Entry 6GRY (X-ray diffraction, 2.00 A resolution); this record covers chain A.

# Chain A
Protein: Putative acetyl xylan esterase
Source organism: Candidatus Solibacter usitatus
Notes: EC 3.1.1.-
UniProt: Q01YM8 (Q01YM8_SOLUE); residues 23-417 here = UniProt positions 23-417
Sequence (397 residues; each row starts with the number of its first residue):
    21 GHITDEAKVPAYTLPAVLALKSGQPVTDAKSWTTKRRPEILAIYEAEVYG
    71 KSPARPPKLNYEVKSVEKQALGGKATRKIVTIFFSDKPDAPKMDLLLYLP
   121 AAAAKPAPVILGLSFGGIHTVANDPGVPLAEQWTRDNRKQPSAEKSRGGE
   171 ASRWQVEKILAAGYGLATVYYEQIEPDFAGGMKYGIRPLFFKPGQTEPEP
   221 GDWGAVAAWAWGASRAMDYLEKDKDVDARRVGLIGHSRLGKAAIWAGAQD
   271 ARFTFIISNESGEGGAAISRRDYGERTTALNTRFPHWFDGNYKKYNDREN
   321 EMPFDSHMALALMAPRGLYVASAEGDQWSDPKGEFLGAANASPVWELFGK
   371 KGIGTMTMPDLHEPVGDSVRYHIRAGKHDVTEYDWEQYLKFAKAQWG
Unresolved in the structure: 21-24, 346
Sequence notes: expression tag (21-22)
Reported in the primary citation:
  - catalytic residues: Arg258 (by similarity / conservation)
  - specificity-determining residues: Asp346 (proposed by the authors, not directly observed)

# Summary
From the paper: the catalytic residue Arg258; the specificity determinant Asp346.
Chain A is Putative acetyl xylan esterase (Candidatus Solibacter usitatus); the structure, Glucuronoyl
Esterase from Solibacter usitatus, was determined by X-ray diffraction (same publication as 6GS0, 6GRW and
6GU8).
